PDB entry 7C4J | electron microscopy, 2.89 A resolution | chains F and I of the 12 polymer chains in the assembly

# Chain F
Name: SWI/SNF chromatin-remodeling complex subunit SNF5
Source organism: Saccharomyces cerevisiae S288C
Reference sequence: P18480 (SNF5_YEAST); residue numbers follow UniProt; this construct covers 1-905
Sequence (905 residues; each row starts with the number of its first residue):
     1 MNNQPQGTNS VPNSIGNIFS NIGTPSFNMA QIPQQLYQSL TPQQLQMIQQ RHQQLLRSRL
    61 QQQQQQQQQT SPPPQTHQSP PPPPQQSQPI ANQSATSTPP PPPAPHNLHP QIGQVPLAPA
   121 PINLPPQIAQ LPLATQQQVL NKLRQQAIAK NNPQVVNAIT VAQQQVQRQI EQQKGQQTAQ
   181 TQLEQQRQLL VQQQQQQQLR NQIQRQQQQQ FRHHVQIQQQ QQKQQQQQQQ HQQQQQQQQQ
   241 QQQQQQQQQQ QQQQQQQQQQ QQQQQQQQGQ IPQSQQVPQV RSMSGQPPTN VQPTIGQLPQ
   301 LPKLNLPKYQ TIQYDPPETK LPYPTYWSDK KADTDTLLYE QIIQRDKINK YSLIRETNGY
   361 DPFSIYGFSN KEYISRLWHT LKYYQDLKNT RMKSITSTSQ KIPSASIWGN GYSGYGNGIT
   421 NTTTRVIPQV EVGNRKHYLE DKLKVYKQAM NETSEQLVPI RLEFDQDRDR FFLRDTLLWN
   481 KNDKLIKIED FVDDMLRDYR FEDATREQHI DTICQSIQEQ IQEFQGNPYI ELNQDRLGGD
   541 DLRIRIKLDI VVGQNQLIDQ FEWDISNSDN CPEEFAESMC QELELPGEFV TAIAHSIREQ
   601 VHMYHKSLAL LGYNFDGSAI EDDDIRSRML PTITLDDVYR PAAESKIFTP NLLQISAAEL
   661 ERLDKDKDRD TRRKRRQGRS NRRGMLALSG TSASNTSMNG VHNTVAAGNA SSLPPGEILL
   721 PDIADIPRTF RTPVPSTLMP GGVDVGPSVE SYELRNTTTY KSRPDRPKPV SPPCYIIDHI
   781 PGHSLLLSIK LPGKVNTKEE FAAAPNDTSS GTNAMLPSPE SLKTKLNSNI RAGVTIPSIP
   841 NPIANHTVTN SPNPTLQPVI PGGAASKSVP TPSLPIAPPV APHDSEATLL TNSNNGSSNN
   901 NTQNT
Not modelled in the structure: 1-315, 667-720, 753-905
Curated features (UniProtKB/Swiss-Prot):
  - modified residue: Ser818 (Phosphoserine)

# Chain I
Name: SWI/SNF chromatin-remodeling complex subunit SWI1
Source organism: Saccharomyces cerevisiae S288C
Reference sequence: P09547 (SWI1_YEAST); numbering as in UniProt (aligned over 1-1314)
Sequence (1314 residues; row label = number of the first residue in the row):
     1 MDFFNLNNNN NNNNTTTTTT TTNNNNTNNN NTNNNNNPAN NTNNNNSTGH SSNTNNNTNN
    61 NNTNTGASGV DDFQNFFDPK PFDQNLDSNN NNSNSNNNDN NNSNTVASST NFTSPTAVVN
   121 NAAPANVTGG KAANFIQNQS PQFNSPYDSN NSNTNLNSLS PQAILAKNSI IDSSNLPLQA
   181 QQQLYGGNNN NNSTGIANDN VITPHFITNV QSISQNSSSS TPNTNSNSTP NANQQFLPFN
   241 NSASNNGNLT SNQLISNYAA SNSMDRSSSA SNEFVPNTSD NNNNSNNHNM RNNSNNKTSN
   301 NNNVTAVPAA TPANTNNSTS NANTVFSERA AMFAALQQKQ QQRFQALQQQ QQQQQNQQQQ
   361 NQQPQQQQQQ QQNPKFLQSQ RQQQQRSILQ SLNPALQEKI STELNNKQYE LFMKSLIENC
   421 KKRNMPLQSI PEIGNRKINL FYLYMLVQKF GGADQVTRTQ QWSMVAQRLQ ISDYQQLESI
   481 YFRILLPYER HMISQEGIKE TQAKRIFLQQ FLQELLKKVQ QQQQAAALAN ANNNINSASS
   541 APTPAAPGAS VPATAAPGTE AGIVPVSANT PKSLNSNINI NVNNNNIGQQ QVKKPRKQRV
   601 KKKTKKELEL ERKEREDFQK RQQKLLEDQQ RQQKLLLETK LRQQYEIELK KLPKVYKRSI
   661 VRNYKPLINR LKHYNGYDIN YISKIGEKID SNKPIFLFAP ELGAINLHAL SMSLQSKNLG
   721 EINTALNTLL VTSADSNLKI SLVKYPELLD SLAILGMNLL SNLSQNVVPY HRNTSDYYYE
   781 DAGSNQYYVT QHDKMVDKIF EKVNNNATLT PNDSNDEKVT ILVDSLTGNQ LPTPTPTEME
   841 PDLDTECFIS MQSTSPAVKQ WDLLPEPIRF LPNQFPLKIH RTPYLTSLKK IKDEIDDPFT
   901 KINTRGAEDP KVLINDQLST ISMILRNISF SDNNSRIMSR NFYLKRFISD LLWLVLIHPE
   961 NFTCNRKILN FKKDLVIVLS NISHLLEIAS SIDCLLILIL VISFGQPKLN PMASSSSFGS
  1021 ESLTFNEFQL QWGKYQTFGV DILAKLFSLE KPNLNYFKSI LLNKNTGNNL YDRNSNNNHK
  1081 DKKLLRRLLN LYNDNNKNNN NRHNLLNDVV SFLFSAIPLQ QVLSQSADPS LLIDQFSPVI
  1141 SQSLTSILVI VQKILPLSNE VFEISENNSD SNSNNNGNKD SSFNFNKNLP FVWLSSEENI
  1201 GSGLLKLSEI ILNINNSTSK NTLLQQQNYS KVLLPSINIS CVQLIKCLVE KSICFENCLN
  1261 NDPEILKKIA SIPNLFPTDL EIFQLFTNPS VDIQIINQYQ LLYNLKNDIL TNLE
Not modelled in the structure: 1-658, 779-789, 810-856, 1010-1019, 1064-1076, 1095-1099, 1126-1128, 1156-1182, 1215-1230
Curated features (UniProtKB/Swiss-Prot):
  - zinc finger: Cys1241 to Cys1258 (C4-type)

# Chain F / chain I interface
Pairs across the interface (88):
  Pro316(F) with Arg662(I), hydrogen bond (backbone-side chain)
  Pro317(F) with Arg662(I)
  Ile343(F) with Tyr664(I), hydrophobic
  Asp346(F) with Tyr664(I), hydrogen bond; Pro666(I); Leu667(I), hydrogen bond (side chain-backbone)
  Asn349(F) with Leu667(I); Asn669(I)
  Glu356(F) with Gly676(I)
  Thr357(F) with His673(I), hydrogen bond
  Phe368(F) with Tyr677(I), hydrogen bond (backbone-side chain)
  Ser369(F) with Gly676(I); Tyr677(I)
  Asn370(F) with His673(I); Gly676(I); Tyr677(I); Asp678(I)
  Tyr373(F) with Ile682(I), hydrophobic
  Ile374(F) with Asp678(I); Tyr681(I), hydrophobic; Ile685(I), hydrophobic
  Leu377(F) with Ile685(I), hydrophobic; Ile689(I)
  Trp378(F) with Tyr681(I), hydrogen bond; Ile685(I)
  Leu381(F) with Lys688(I); Ile689(I); Asn692(I)
  Tyr384(F) with Asn692(I); Pro694(I)
  Leu387(F) with Pro694(I), hydrophobic
  Lys388(F) with Asn692(I)
  Arg391(F) with Pro694(I); Phe696(I); Phe698(I); Glu701(I), salt bridge
  Ile395(F) with Pro700(I), hydrophobic
  Trp408(F) with Pro694(I); Phe696(I); Leu697(I); Glu701(I)
  Tyr412(F) with Ala709(I)
  Asn417(F) with Asn706(I), hydrogen bond (backbone-side chain); His708(I); Ala709(I)
  Ile419(F) with Ala704(I)
  Thr420(F) with Leu702(I); Ala704(I)
  Thr422(F) with Gly703(I); Ala704(I)
  Thr423(F) with Pro700(I)
  Thr424(F) with Ala699(I); Pro700(I); Gly703(I)
  Arg425(F) with Gly703(I), hydrogen bond (backbone-backbone); Ala704(I); Ile705(I), hydrogen bond (backbone-backbone)
  Val426(F) with Ile705(I); Leu738(I), hydrophobic; Lys739(I)
  Ile427(F) with Ala704(I), hydrophobic; Ile705(I), hydrogen bond (backbone-backbone); Asn706(I); Leu707(I), hydrogen bond (backbone-backbone)
  Pro428(F) with Asn706(I); Leu707(I); His708(I), hydrogen bond (backbone-backbone); Lys744(I); Tyr745(I)
  Gln429(F) with Asn706(I); His708(I); Tyr745(I)
  Val430(F) with Asn706(I)
  His437(F) with His708(I)
  Leu439(F) with Tyr745(I); Glu747(I)
  Asp441(F) with Tyr943(I)
  Lys442(F) with Gln715(I); Leu863(I)
  Leu443(F) with Phe942(I), hydrophobic; Tyr943(I)
  Tyr446(F) with Trp861(I), hydrogen bond; Leu863(I), hydrophobic
  Met450(F) with Gln860(I); Trp861(I)
  Asp569(F) with His792(I)
  Glu574(F) with Thr790(I), hydrogen bond; Asp793(I)
Interface residues without a listed pair, chain F (49 interface residues in all): Glu318, Ile342, Thr380, Gln385, Ile407, Asn421
Interface residues without a listed pair, chain I (52 interface residues in all): Ser691, Lys693, Ile695, Thr732, Pro746, Ile754, Lys859, Asp862

# Overview
49 residues of chain F and 52 residues of chain I are in contact, with 14 hydrogen bonds and 1 salt bridge.
Among the polar pairs are Arg391(F)-Glu701(I), Pro316(F)-Arg662(I) and Asp346(F)-Tyr664(I).
Chain F is SWI/SNF chromatin-remodeling complex subunit SNF5 and chain I is SWI/SNF chromatin-remodeling
complex subunit SWI1, both from Saccharomyces cerevisiae S288C; the structure, Cryo-EM structure of the yeast
Swi/Snf complex in a nucleosome free state, was determined by electron microscopy.
